4YA1 - chains O and U of the 28 polymer chains in the assembly; structure by X-ray diffraction, 2.90 A resolution.

== Chain O ==
Molecule: Proteasome subunit alpha type-2
Source organism: Saccharomyces cerevisiae S288c
Notes: EC 3.4.25.1
UniProt: P23639 (PSA2_YEAST); residues 1-250 here = UniProt positions 1-250
Chain sequence (250 residues; numbered 1 to 250; the number before each row is that of its first residue):
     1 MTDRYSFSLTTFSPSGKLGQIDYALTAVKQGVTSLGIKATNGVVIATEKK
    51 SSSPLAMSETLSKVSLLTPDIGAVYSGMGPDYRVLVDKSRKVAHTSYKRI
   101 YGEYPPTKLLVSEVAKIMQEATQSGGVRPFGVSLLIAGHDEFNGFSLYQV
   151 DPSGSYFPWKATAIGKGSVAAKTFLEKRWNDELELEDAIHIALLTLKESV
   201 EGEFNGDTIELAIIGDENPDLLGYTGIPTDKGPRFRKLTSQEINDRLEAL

== Chain U ==
Molecule: Proteasome subunit alpha type-1
Source organism: Saccharomyces cerevisiae S288c
Notes: EC 3.4.25.1
UniProt: P21243 (PSA1_YEAST); residues -8 to 243 here correspond to UniProt positions 1-252 (UniProt number = residue number + 9)
Chain sequence (252 residues; each row starts with the number of its first residue; numbers below 1 keep their minus sign (Met-8 is residue -8)):
    -8 MSGAAAASAAGYDRHITIFSPEGRLYQVEYAFKATNQTNINSLAVRGKDC
    42 TVVISQKKVPDKLLDPTTVSYIFCISRTIGMVVNGPIPDARNAALRAKAE
    92 AAEFRYKYGYDMPCDVLAKRMANLSQIYTQRAYMRPLGVILTFVSVDEEL
   142 GPSIYKTDPAGYYVGYKATATGPKQQEITTNLENHFKKSKIDHINEESWE
   192 KVVEFAITHMIDALGTEFSKNDLEVGVATKDKFFTLSAENIEERLVAIAE
   242 QD
Disordered / not traced: -8 to 1, 243

== Interface between chain O and chain U ==
Residue-residue contacts (62; chain O residue first):
  Asp3(O) - Tyr124(U)
  Tyr5(O) - Ile7(U)
  Tyr5(O) - Ala123(U)  hydrophobic
  Tyr5(O) - Tyr124(U)  hydrophobic
  Leu9(O) - Ile9(U)  hydrophobic
  Leu9(O) - Ala123(U)  hydrophobic
  Gln20(O) - Ile9(U)
  Gln20(O) - Phe10(U)  hydrogen bond (side chain-backbone)
  Tyr23(O) - Phe10(U)  hydrophobic
  Tyr23(O) - Ser11(U)
  Tyr23(O) - Pro12(U)  hydrophobic
  Tyr23(O) - Gly14(U)
  Ala24(O) - Phe10(U)  hydrophobic
  Thr26(O) - Pro12(U)
  Thr26(O) - Glu13(U)
  Ala27(O) - Gly14(U)
  Ser52(O) - Tyr153(U)  hydrogen bond
  Pro54(O) - Lys158(U)  hydrogen bond (backbone-side chain)
  Pro54(O) - Glu174(U)
  Leu55(O) - Tyr157(U)
  Leu55(O) - Lys158(U)  hydrogen bond (backbone-backbone)
  Leu55(O) - Ala159(U)
  Leu55(O) - Thr170(U)
  Leu55(O) - Phe177(U)  hydrophobic
  Ala56(O) - Gly156(U)
  Ala56(O) - Tyr157(U)  hydrophobic
  Met57(O) - Arg37(U)
  Met57(O) - Val155(U)
  Met57(O) - Gly156(U)  hydrogen bond (backbone-backbone)
  Met57(O) - Tyr157(U)
  Met57(O) - Lys158(U)
  Thr60(O) - Tyr146(U)
  Thr60(O) - Val155(U)
  Thr60(O) - Gly156(U)  hydrogen bond (side chain-backbone)
  Leu61(O) - Tyr153(U)  hydrophobic
  Met78(O) - Phe10(U)  hydrophobic
  Met78(O) - Leu16(U)  hydrophobic
  Pro80(O) - Gln117(U)
  Pro80(O) - Ala151(U)
  Pro80(O) - Gly152(U)
  Pro80(O) - Tyr153(U)
  Asp81(O) - Gln117(U)
  Arg83(O) - Ala113(U)  hydrogen bond (side chain-backbone)
  Arg83(O) - Asn114(U)
  Arg83(O) - Gly152(U)  hydrogen bond (side chain-backbone)
  Arg83(O) - Tyr154(U)
  Val84(O) - Asn114(U)
  Val84(O) - Gln117(U)
  Asp87(O) - Lys110(U)  salt bridge
  Asp87(O) - Asn114(U)
  Gly126(O) - Arg122(U)
  Gly126(O) - Ala123(U)  hydrogen bond (backbone-backbone)
  Val127(O) - Gln121(U)
  Val127(O) - Arg122(U)
  Arg128(O) - Thr8(U)
  Arg128(O) - Phe10(U)
  Arg128(O) - Leu16(U)
  Arg128(O) - Thr120(U)  hydrogen bond (side chain-backbone)
  Arg128(O) - Gln121(U)  hydrogen bond (backbone-backbone)
  Pro129(O) - Phe10(U)
  Phe130(O) - Gln121(U)
  Gly131(O) - Phe10(U)
Other interface residues (no listed pair), chain O (31 interface residues in all): Met1, Thr2, Ser53, Ala121
Other interface residues (no listed pair), chain U (34 interface residues in all): Thr160, Leu173

== Overview ==
Chain O and chain U form an interface of 31 and 34 residues respectively; the contacts include 11 hydrogen
bonds and 1 salt bridge. Polar pairs include Asp87(O)-Lys110(U), Gln20(O)-Phe10(U) and Ser52(O)-Tyr153(U).
Here chain O is Proteasome subunit alpha type-2 and chain U is Proteasome subunit alpha type-1, both from
Saccharomyces cerevisiae S288c. Entry 4YA1 (Yeast 20S proteasome beta2-H116N mutant) was determined by X-ray
diffraction, deposited together with 4Y69, 4Y6A, 4Y6V, 4Y6Z, 4Y70, 4Y74 and 34 further entries.
